Entry 1F1H (X-ray diffraction, 2.67 A resolution); this record covers chains A and G of the 12 polymer chains in the assembly.

Chain A (and G):
Protein: Protein (glutamine synthetase)
From: Salmonella typhimurium
Notes: EC 6.3.1.2; chain G of this document is another copy of the same molecule, construct and numbering; everything in this record applies to it too
UniProtKB: P0A1P6 (GLNA_SALTY); residue numbers follow UniProt; this construct covers 1-468
Chain sequence (468 residues; row label = number of the first residue in the row):
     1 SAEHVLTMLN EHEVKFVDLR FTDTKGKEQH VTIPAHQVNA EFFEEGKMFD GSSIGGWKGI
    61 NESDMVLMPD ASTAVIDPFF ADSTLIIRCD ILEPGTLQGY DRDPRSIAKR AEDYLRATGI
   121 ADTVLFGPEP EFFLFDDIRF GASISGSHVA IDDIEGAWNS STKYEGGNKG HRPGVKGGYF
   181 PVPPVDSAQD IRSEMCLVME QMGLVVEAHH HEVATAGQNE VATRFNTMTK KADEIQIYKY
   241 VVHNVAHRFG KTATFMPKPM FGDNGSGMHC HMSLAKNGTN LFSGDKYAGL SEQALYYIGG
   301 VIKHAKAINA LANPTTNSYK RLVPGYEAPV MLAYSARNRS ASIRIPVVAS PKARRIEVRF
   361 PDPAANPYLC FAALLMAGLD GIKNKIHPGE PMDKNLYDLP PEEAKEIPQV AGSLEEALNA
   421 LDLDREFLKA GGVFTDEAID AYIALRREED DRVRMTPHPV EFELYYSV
Ion coordination: thallium (I) ion site 1: Asp-50, Ser-53 (shared with 2 residues of chain F); Mn2+ site 1: Glu-129, His-269, Glu-357; Mn2+ site 2: Glu-131, Glu-212, Glu-220; thallium (I) ion site 2: Glu-131, Asn-264, Gly-265; thallium (I) ion site 3: Tyr-179, Glu-212 (shared with 2 residues of chain B)
Small-molecule neighbours: ADP (adenosine-5'-diphosphate): Leu-125, Phe-126, Gly-127, Pro-128, Glu-129, Glu-207, His-210, Glu-220, Ala-222, Thr-223, Arg-224, Phe-225, His-271, Met-272, Ser-273, Lys-352, Ala-353, Arg-354, Arg-355
Reported in the primary citation:
  - thallium (I) ion coordination: Asp-50, Ser-53, Glu-131, Tyr-179, Glu-212, Asn-264, Gly-265
  - conformationally variable residues: Glu-131, Asn-264

Interface between chain A and chain G:
Contacting residue pairs (112; chain A residue first):
  Lys-27(A) / Ser-467(G)  hydrogen bond (side chain-backbone)
  Phe-135(A) / Tyr-466(G)
  Ile-138(A) / Phe-462(G)  hydrophobic
  Ile-138(A) / Tyr-466(G)
  Phe-140(A) / Phe-462(G)  hydrophobic
  Phe-140(A) / Glu-463(G)
  Ala-142(A) / Glu-463(G)
  Ile-144(A) / Trp-158(G)  hydrophobic
  Ile-144(A) / Val-175(G)  hydrophobic
  Ile-144(A) / Met-260(G)
  Ile-144(A) / Phe-261(G)
  Ser-145(A) / Ala-150(G)
  Ser-145(A) / Ile-151(G)  hydrogen bond (backbone-backbone)
  Ser-145(A) / Trp-158(G)
  Gly-146(A) / Val-149(G)
  Ser-147(A) / His-148(G)
  Ser-147(A) / Val-149(G)  hydrogen bond (backbone-backbone)
  Ser-147(A) / Pro-459(G)
  His-148(A) / Ser-147(G)
  His-148(A) / His-148(G)
  His-148(A) / Pro-459(G)
  Val-149(A) / Gly-146(G)
  Val-149(A) / Ser-147(G)  hydrogen bond (backbone-backbone)
  Val-149(A) / Phe-462(G)  hydrophobic
  Ala-150(A) / Ser-145(G)
  Ile-151(A) / Ser-145(G)  hydrogen bond (backbone-backbone)
  Trp-158(A) / Ile-144(G)  hydrophobic
  Trp-158(A) / Ser-145(G)
  Val-175(A) / Ile-144(G)  hydrophobic
  Lys-239(A) / Val-468(G)  hydrogen bond (side chain-backbone)
  His-243(A) / Val-468(G)
  Thr-252(A) / Tyr-466(G)  hydrogen bond
  Thr-254(A) / Tyr-466(G)  hydrogen bond (side chain-backbone)
  Phe-255(A) / Val-468(G)
  Met-256(A) / Glu-461(G)
  Met-256(A) / Phe-462(G)  hydrophobic
  Met-256(A) / Tyr-465(G)
  Met-256(A) / Tyr-466(G)  hydrophobic
  Lys-258(A) / Pro-457(G)
  Pro-259(A) / Pro-457(G)
  Pro-259(A) / Phe-462(G)
  Met-260(A) / Ile-144(G)
  Met-260(A) / Pro-457(G)
  Phe-261(A) / Ile-144(G)
  Phe-261(A) / Met-455(G)
  Phe-261(A) / Pro-457(G)
  Thr-315(A) / Tyr-465(G)
  Thr-316(A) / Glu-461(G)  hydrogen bond
  Thr-316(A) / Tyr-465(G)  hydrogen bond (backbone-side chain)
  Asn-317(A) / Glu-461(G)  hydrogen bond
  Asn-317(A) / Tyr-465(G)
  Lys-320(A) / Arg-454(G)
  Lys-320(A) / Met-455(G)
  Lys-320(A) / Thr-456(G)
  Lys-320(A) / Pro-457(G)
  Lys-320(A) / Glu-461(G)  salt bridge
  Val-323(A) / Met-455(G)  hydrophobic
  Ala-364(A) / Val-468(G)  hydrophobic
  Glu-449(A) / Leu-464(G)
  Glu-449(A) / Tyr-465(G)
  Arg-452(A) / Glu-463(G)  salt bridge
  Val-453(A) / Leu-464(G)  hydrophobic
  Arg-454(A) / Lys-320(G)
  Met-455(A) / Phe-261(G)
  Met-455(A) / Lys-320(G)
  Met-455(A) / Val-323(G)  hydrophobic
  Thr-456(A) / Lys-320(G)
  Thr-456(A) / His-458(G)
  Thr-456(A) / Val-460(G)
  Pro-457(A) / Lys-258(G)
  Pro-457(A) / Pro-259(G)
  Pro-457(A) / Met-260(G)
  Pro-457(A) / Phe-261(G)
  Pro-457(A) / Lys-320(G)
  Pro-457(A) / His-458(G)
  His-458(A) / Thr-456(G)
  His-458(A) / Pro-457(G)
  His-458(A) / His-458(G)  hydrogen bond
  Pro-459(A) / Ser-147(G)
  Pro-459(A) / His-148(G)
  Pro-459(A) / Pro-459(G)  hydrophobic
  Val-460(A) / Ala-142(G)  hydrophobic
  Val-460(A) / Thr-456(G)
  Glu-461(A) / Met-256(G)
  Glu-461(A) / Thr-316(G)  hydrogen bond
  Glu-461(A) / Asn-317(G)  hydrogen bond
  Glu-461(A) / Lys-320(G)  salt bridge
  Phe-462(A) / Ile-138(G)  hydrophobic
  Phe-462(A) / Phe-140(G)  hydrophobic
  Phe-462(A) / Val-149(G)  hydrophobic
  Phe-462(A) / Met-256(G)  hydrophobic
  Phe-462(A) / Pro-259(G)
  Glu-463(A) / Phe-140(G)
  Glu-463(A) / Ala-142(G)
  Glu-463(A) / Arg-452(G)  salt bridge
  Leu-464(A) / Glu-449(G)
  Leu-464(A) / Val-453(G)  hydrophobic
  Tyr-465(A) / Met-256(G)
  Tyr-465(A) / Thr-315(G)
  Tyr-465(A) / Thr-316(G)  hydrogen bond (side chain-backbone)
  Tyr-465(A) / Asn-317(G)
  Tyr-465(A) / Glu-449(G)
  Tyr-466(A) / Phe-135(G)
  Tyr-466(A) / Ile-138(G)
  Tyr-466(A) / Thr-252(G)  hydrogen bond
  Tyr-466(A) / Thr-254(G)  hydrogen bond (backbone-side chain)
  Tyr-466(A) / Met-256(G)  hydrophobic
  Ser-467(A) / Lys-27(G)  hydrogen bond (backbone-side chain)
  Val-468(A) / Lys-239(G)  hydrogen bond (backbone-side chain)
  Val-468(A) / His-243(G)
  Val-468(A) / Phe-255(G)
  Val-468(A) / Ala-364(G)  hydrophobic
Other interface residues (no listed pair), chain A (55 interface residues in all): Gly-141, Thr-215, Ala-253, Asp-263, Pro-363, Gly-412
Other interface residues (no listed pair), chain G (55 interface residues in all): Gly-141, Thr-215, Ala-253, Asp-263, Pro-363, Gly-412

Summary:
The chain A/chain G interface involves 55 residues from each chain, with 19 hydrogen bonds and 4 salt bridges.
Polar pairs include Lys-320(A)/Glu-461(G), Arg-452(A)/Glu-463(G) and Lys-27(A)/Ser-467(G). Ligands of chain A:
ADP. From the paper: thallium (I) ion coordination by Asp-50(A), Ser-53(A) and Glu-131(A) among others;
conformational variability at Glu-131(A) and Asn-264(A).
Chain A and chain G are both Protein (glutamine synthetase) (Salmonella typhimurium); the structure, Crystal
structure of glutamine synthetase from salmonella typhimurium with thallium ions, was determined by X-ray
diffraction, deposited together with 1FPY and 1F52.
